5OL2 - chains A and B of the 3 polymer chains in the assembly; structure by X-ray diffraction, 3.10 A resolution.

== Chain A ==
Molecule: Electron transfer flavoprotein large subunit
Organism: Clostridioides difficile
UniProtKB: A0A031WK27 (A0A031WK27_CLODI); residue numbers follow UniProt; this construct covers 1-331
Sequence (331 residues; numbered 1 to 331; the number before each row is that of its first residue):
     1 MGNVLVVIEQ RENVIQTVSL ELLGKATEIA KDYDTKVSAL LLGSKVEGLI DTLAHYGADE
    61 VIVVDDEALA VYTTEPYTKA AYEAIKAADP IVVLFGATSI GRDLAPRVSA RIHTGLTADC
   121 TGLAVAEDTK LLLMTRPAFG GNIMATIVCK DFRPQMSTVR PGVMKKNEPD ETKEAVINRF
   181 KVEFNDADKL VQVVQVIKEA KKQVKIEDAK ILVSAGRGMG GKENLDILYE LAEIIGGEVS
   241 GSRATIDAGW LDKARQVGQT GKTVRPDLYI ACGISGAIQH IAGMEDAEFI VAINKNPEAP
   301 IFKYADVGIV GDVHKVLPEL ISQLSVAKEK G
Ion coordination: Ca2+: Glu75, Asp188
Ligand contacts:
  - FAD (flavin-adenine dinucleotide), molecule 1: Leu116, Thr117, Ala118, Arg136, Ala138, Ala145, Ile147
  - FAD, molecule 2: Gly216, Arg217, Gly218, Ser242, Arg243, Ala244, Gln256, Val257, Gly258, Gln259, Thr260, Gly261, Gly273, Ile274, Ser275, Gly276, Ala277, Gln279, His280, Asn294, Lys295, Asn296, Ala299, Gly311, Asp312, Val313, His314
What the authors report for this chain:
  - binding site for flavin-adenine dinucleotide: Arg136
  - mutagenesis - R255Q: increased catalytic activity
  - mutagenesis - R136K, R136M, R136Q: decreased expression
  - conformationally variable residues (loop rearrangement): Lys198, Gln203

== Chain B ==
Molecule: Electron transfer flavoprotein small subunit
Organism: Clostridioides difficile
UniProtKB: A0A031WJM1 (A0A031WJM1_CLODI); residues 6-265 here correspond to UniProt positions 1-260 (UniProt number = residue number - 5)
Sequence (260 residues; each row starts with the number of its first residue):
     6 MNIVVCIKQV PDTTEVKLDP NTGTLIRDGV PSIINPDDKA GLEEAIKLKE EMGAHVTVIT
    66 MGPPQADMAL KEALAMGADR GILLTDRAFA GADTWATSSA LAGALKNIDF DIIIAGRQAI
   126 DGDTAQVGPQ IAEHLNLPSI TYAEEIKTEG EYVLVKRQFE DCCHDLKVKM PCLITTLKDM
   186 NTPRYMKVGR IYDAFENDVV ETWTVKDIEV DPSNLGLKGS PTSVFKSFTK SVKPAGTIYN
   246 EDAKTSAGII IDKLKEKYII
Ligand contacts: FAD (flavin-adenine dinucleotide): Cys11, Ile12, Lys13, Asn40, Asp43, Ile64, Thr65, Met66, Ala97, Asp98, Thr99, Thr102, Leu106, Ala120, Gly121, Arg122, Gln123, Ala124, Asp126, Gly127, Asp128, Thr129, Ala130, Gln131, Val132, Gly133, Thr227, Val229
What the authors report for this chain:
  - binding site for flavin-adenine dinucleotide: Thr227
  - mutagenesis - T18E, I125D, I125F, E165A, E165D, V237N: decreased catalytic activity
  - mutagenesis - F233D: increased catalytic activity
  - conformationally variable residues (loop rearrangement): Phe233

== Interface between chain A and chain B ==
Contacting residue pairs - 129 pairs, chain A then chain B:
  Arg11(A) - Glu165(B)  salt bridge
  Arg11(A) - Asp166(B)  salt bridge
  Val71(A) - His169(B)
  Tyr72(A) - His169(B)
  Thr74(A) - Ser144(B)  hydrogen bond (side chain-backbone)
  Thr98(A) - Tyr147(B)
  Thr98(A) - Glu165(B)
  Ser99(A) - Tyr147(B)
  Ser99(A) - Arg162(B)  hydrogen bond (backbone-side chain)
  Ser99(A) - Phe164(B)
  Ser99(A) - Glu165(B)  hydrogen bond
  Ile100(A) - Phe164(B)  hydrophobic
  Arg102(A) - Gln123(B)
  Arg102(A) - Asp128(B)  hydrogen bond (side chain-backbone)
  Arg102(A) - Thr129(B)  hydrogen bond (side chain-backbone)
  Arg102(A) - Ala130(B)
  Arg102(A) - Tyr147(B)
  Asp103(A) - Thr146(B)  hydrogen bond
  Asp103(A) - Arg162(B)  salt bridge
  Pro106(A) - Gln131(B)
  Pro106(A) - Pro134(B)  hydrophobic
  Pro106(A) - Gln135(B)  hydrogen bond (backbone-side chain)
  Arg107(A) - Pro134(B)  hydrogen bond (side chain-backbone)
  Arg107(A) - Ala137(B)  hydrogen bond (side chain-backbone)
  Arg107(A) - Glu138(B)  salt bridge
  Arg107(A) - Leu142(B)  hydrogen bond (side chain-backbone)
  Arg107(A) - Ser144(B)
  Ser109(A) - Gln135(B)  hydrogen bond
  Ala110(A) - Trp100(B)
  Ala110(A) - Gln135(B)
  Ala110(A) - Glu138(B)
  Arg111(A) - Glu138(B)  salt bridge
  His113(A) - Trp100(B)
  Thr114(A) - Pro226(B)
  Gly115(A) - Pro226(B)
  Gly115(A) - Thr227(B)
  Leu116(A) - Gln131(B)  hydrogen bond (backbone-side chain)
  Leu116(A) - Thr227(B)
  Thr117(A) - Gln131(B)
  Ala118(A) - Thr129(B)
  Ala118(A) - Gln131(B)  hydrogen bond (backbone-side chain)
  Leu133(A) - Phe230(B)  hydrophobic
  Arg136(A) - Gly127(B)  hydrogen bond (side chain-backbone)
  Arg136(A) - Asp128(B)  hydrogen bond (side chain-backbone)
  Arg136(A) - Thr129(B)
  Ala138(A) - Gly127(B)
  Ala138(A) - Asp128(B)
  Phe139(A) - Thr18(B)
  Phe139(A) - Ile125(B)
  Phe139(A) - Asp126(B)  hydrogen bond (backbone-backbone)
  Phe139(A) - Asp128(B)  hydrogen bond (backbone-side chain)
  Gly140(A) - Thr18(B)
  Gly140(A) - Ile125(B)  hydrogen bond (backbone-backbone)
  Gly140(A) - Asp128(B)  hydrogen bond (backbone-side chain)
  Gly141(A) - Asp128(B)
  Asn142(A) - Val21(B)  hydrogen bond (side chain-backbone)
  Asn142(A) - Thr234(B)
  Asn142(A) - Lys235(B)  hydrogen bond (backbone-backbone)
  Ile143(A) - Phe233(B)
  Met144(A) - Ser232(B)
  Met144(A) - Phe233(B)  hydrogen bond (backbone-backbone)
  Ala145(A) - Lys231(B)
  Ala145(A) - Ser232(B)
  Thr146(A) - Val229(B)
  Thr146(A) - Phe230(B)  hydrogen bond (backbone-backbone)
  Thr146(A) - Lys231(B)  hydrogen bond (backbone-backbone)
  Ile147(A) - Thr227(B)
  Ile147(A) - Ser228(B)
  Ile147(A) - Val229(B)  hydrophobic
  Val148(A) - Thr227(B)
  Val148(A) - Ser228(B)  hydrogen bond (backbone-backbone)
  Phe152(A) - Pro226(B)  hydrophobic
  Gly162(A) - Ile264(B)
  Leu190(A) - Lys172(B)
  Val191(A) - Lys172(B)
  Val191(A) - Val173(B)  hydrophobic
  Gln192(A) - Leu171(B)
  Gln192(A) - Lys172(B)  hydrogen bond (backbone-backbone)
  Val193(A) - Asp170(B)
  Val193(A) - Leu171(B)  hydrophobic
  Val194(A) - Asp170(B)  hydrogen bond (backbone-backbone)
  Val194(A) - Lys172(B)
  Gln195(A) - His169(B)
  Gln195(A) - Asp170(B)  hydrogen bond (backbone-backbone)
  Val196(A) - Cys168(B)
  Val196(A) - His169(B)
  Ile197(A) - Lys161(B)
  Ile197(A) - Cys167(B)
  Ile197(A) - Cys168(B)  hydrogen bond (backbone-backbone)
  Ile197(A) - Asp170(B)
  Lys198(A) - Asp166(B)
  Glu199(A) - Gln163(B)
  Glu199(A) - Asp166(B)
  Glu199(A) - Cys168(B)
  Lys202(A) - Gln163(B)  hydrogen bond
  Leu268(A) - Lys258(B)
  Asp286(A) - Lys22(B)  salt bridge
  Ala287(A) - Lys238(B)  hydrogen bond (backbone-side chain)
  Glu288(A) - Lys238(B)  hydrogen bond (backbone-side chain)
  Val291(A) - Ile254(B)  hydrophobic
  Asp306(A) - Lys238(B)  salt bridge
  Asp306(A) - Pro239(B)
  Asp306(A) - Gly241(B)
  Asp306(A) - Thr242(B)  hydrogen bond (backbone-backbone)
  Val307(A) - Thr242(B)
  Val307(A) - Tyr244(B)  hydrophobic
  Val307(A) - Asp257(B)
  Gly308(A) - Thr242(B)  hydrogen bond (backbone-backbone)
  Gly308(A) - Ile243(B)
  Gly308(A) - Tyr244(B)  hydrogen bond (backbone-backbone)
  Ile309(A) - Tyr244(B)  hydrophobic
  Ile309(A) - Thr250(B)
  Val310(A) - Tyr244(B)  hydrogen bond (backbone-backbone)
  Val310(A) - Asn245(B)
  Val316(A) - Thr250(B)
  Val316(A) - Ser251(B)  hydrogen bond (backbone-side chain)
  Glu319(A) - Ala248(B)
  Glu319(A) - Ser251(B)
  Leu320(A) - Ser251(B)  hydrogen bond (backbone-side chain)
  Leu320(A) - Ile254(B)  hydrophobic
  Leu320(A) - Ile255(B)  hydrophobic
  Gln323(A) - Ala248(B)
  Gln323(A) - Ser251(B)
  Gln323(A) - Ala252(B)  hydrogen bond (side chain-backbone)
  Gln323(A) - Ile255(B)
  Leu324(A) - Ile255(B)  hydrophobic
  Ala327(A) - Ile265(B)
  Lys328(A) - Ile265(B)
  Gly331(A) - Ile265(B)
Also at the interface, not in a pair above, chain A (75 interface residues in all): Pro137, Cys149, Lys150, Thr158, Val163, Asp267, Phe289, Ile293, Phe302, Ala305, Lys315
Also at the interface, not in a pair above, chain B (71 interface residues in all): Pro16, Leu30, Pro143, Ile145, Asn219, Ala240, Glu246, Asp247, Glu261, Lys262, Tyr263

== Summary ==
Chain A and chain B form an interface of 75 and 71 residues respectively; the contacts include 39 hydrogen
bonds and 7 salt bridges. Among the polar pairs are Arg11(A)-Glu165(B), Arg11(A)-Asp166(B) and
Asp103(A)-Arg162(B). The paper reports a binding site for flavin-adenine dinucleotide at Arg136(A) and
Thr227(B); T18E, I125D and I125F of chain B, among others, reduce catalytic activity; 11 substitutions were
tested in all.
Here chain A is Electron transfer flavoprotein large subunit and chain B is Electron transfer flavoprotein
small subunit, both from Clostridioides difficile. Entry 5OL2 (The electron transferring
flavoprotein/butyryl-CoA dehydrogenase complex from Clostridium difficile) was determined by X-ray
diffraction.
